PDB entry 5XKG | X-ray diffraction, 2.20 A resolution | chains C and E of the 6 polymer chains in the assembly

[Chain C]
Protein: Tubulin alpha-1B chain
Source organism: Sus scrofa
UniProt: Q2XVP4 (TBA1B_PIG); residues 1-451 here = UniProt positions 1-451
Sequence (451 residues; each row starts with the number of its first residue):
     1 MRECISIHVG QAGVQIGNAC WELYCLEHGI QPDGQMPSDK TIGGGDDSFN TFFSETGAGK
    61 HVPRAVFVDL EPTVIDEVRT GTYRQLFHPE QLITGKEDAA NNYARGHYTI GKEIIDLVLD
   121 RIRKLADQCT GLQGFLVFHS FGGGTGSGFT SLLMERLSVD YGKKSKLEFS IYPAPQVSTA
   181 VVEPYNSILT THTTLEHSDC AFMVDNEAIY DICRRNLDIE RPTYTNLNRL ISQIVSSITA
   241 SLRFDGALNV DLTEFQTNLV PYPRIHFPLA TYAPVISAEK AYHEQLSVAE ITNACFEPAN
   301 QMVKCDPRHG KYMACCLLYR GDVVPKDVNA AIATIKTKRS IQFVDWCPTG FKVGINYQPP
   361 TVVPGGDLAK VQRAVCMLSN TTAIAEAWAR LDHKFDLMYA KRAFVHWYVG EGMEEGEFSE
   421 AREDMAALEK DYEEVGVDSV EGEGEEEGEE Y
Unresolved in the structure: 441-451
Metal / ion sites: Ca2+: Asp-39, Thr-41, Gly-44, Glu-55
Residues lining bound ligands:
  - 890 (4-[(3-azanyl-4-methoxy-phenyl)-methyl-amino]chromen-2-one): Thr-179, Ala-180, Val-181
  - GTP (guanosine-5'-triphosphate): Gly-10, Gln-11, Ala-12, Gln-15, Ile-16, Asp-69, Asp-98, Ala-99, Ala-100, Asn-101, Ser-140, Gly-142, Gly-143, Gly-144, Thr-145, Gly-146, Ile-171, Pro-173, Val-177, Ser-178, Thr-179, Glu-183, Asn-206, Tyr-224, Leu-227, Asn-228, Ile-231
Swiss-Prot annotation at these positions:
  - motif: Met-1 to Cys-4 (MREC motif)
  - active site: Glu-254
  - binding site (GTP): Gly-10, Gln-11, Ala-12, Gln-15, Glu-71, Ala-99, Ser-140, Gly-143, Gly-144, Thr-145, Gly-146, Thr-179, Glu-183, Asn-206, Tyr-224, Asn-228, Leu-252
  - binding site (Mg(2+)): Glu-71
  - site: Tyr-451 (Involved in polymerization)
  - modified residue: Lys-40 (N6,N6,N6-trimethyllysine), Ser-48 (Phosphoserine), Ser-232 (Phosphoserine), Tyr-282 (3'-nitrotyrosine), Arg-339 (Omega-N-methylarginine), Ser-439 (Phosphoserine), Glu-443 (5-glutamyl polyglutamate), Glu-445 (5-glutamyl polyglutamate), Tyr-451 (3'-nitrotyrosine)
  - cross-link (Glycyl lysine isopeptide (Lys-Gly)): Lys-326 (interchain with G-Cter in ubiquitin), Lys-370 (interchain with G-Cter in ubiquitin)

[Chain E]
Protein: Stathmin-4
Source organism: Rattus norvegicus
UniProt: P63043 (STMN4_RAT); residues 5-145 here correspond to UniProt positions 49-189 (UniProt number = residue number + 44)
Sequence (143 residues; each row starts with the number of its first residue):
     3 MADMEVIELN KCTSGQSFEV ILKPPSFDGV PEFNASLPRR RDPSLEEIQK KLEAAEERRK
    63 YQEAELLKHL AEKREHEREV IQKAIEENNN FIKMAKEKLA QKMESNKENR EAHLAAMLER
   123 LQEKDKHAEE VRKNKELKEE ASR
Unresolved in the structure: 3-5, 29-43, 142-145
Sequence notes: expression tag (3-4)
Swiss-Prot annotation at these positions:
  - modified residue: Ser-46 (Phosphoserine)

[How chain C and chain E interact]
Residue-residue contacts - 31 pairs, chain C then chain E:
  His-107(C) / Lys-104(E)
  His-107(C) / Met-105(E)
  Tyr-108(C) / Lys-104(E)
  Tyr-108(C) / Met-105(E)  hydrophobic
  Tyr-108(C) / Asn-108(E)
  Thr-109(C) / Arg-112(E)
  Lys-112(C) / Met-105(E)
  Glu-155(C) / Leu-101(E)
  Glu-155(C) / Lys-104(E)  salt bridge
  Arg-156(C) / Leu-101(E)
  Ser-158(C) / Phe-93(E)
  Ser-158(C) / Ile-94(E)
  Val-159(C) / Ile-94(E)
  Val-159(C) / Ala-97(E)  hydrophobic
  Val-159(C) / Lys-98(E)
  Gly-162(C) / Ile-94(E)
  Lys-163(C) / Asn-90(E)
  Lys-163(C) / Phe-93(E)
  Thr-193(C) / Lys-104(E)
  Glu-196(C) / Phe-93(E)
  His-197(C) / Phe-93(E)
  Gly-410(C) / Arg-112(E)
  Gly-410(C) / His-115(E)
  Glu-411(C) / Asn-108(E)  hydrogen bond (backbone-side chain)
  Glu-411(C) / Arg-112(E)  salt bridge
  Gly-412(C) / Asn-108(E)  hydrogen bond (backbone-side chain)
  Gly-412(C) / Asn-111(E)  hydrogen bond (backbone-side chain)
  Gly-412(C) / Arg-112(E)
  Met-413(C) / Asn-108(E)
  Glu-414(C) / Ser-107(E)
  Glu-414(C) / Asn-111(E)  hydrogen bond
Also at the interface, not in a pair above, chain C (19 interface residues in all): Leu-152

[In short]
The interface between chain C and chain E involves 19 residues on one side and 13 on the other; the contacts
include 4 hydrogen bonds and 2 salt bridges. Polar pairs include Glu-155(C)/Lys-104(E), Glu-411(C)/Arg-112(E)
and Glu-411(C)/Asn-108(E). Ligands of chain C: GTP and compound 890.
Here chain C is Tubulin alpha-1B chain (Sus scrofa) and chain E is Stathmin-4 (Rattus norvegicus). Entry 5XKG
(Crystal structure of T2R-TTL-CH1 complex) was determined by X-ray diffraction.
